Entry 8RT8 (electron microscopy, 3.05 A resolution); this record covers chains l and n of the 46 polymer chains in the assembly.

Chain l:
Name: TrwF protein
From: Escherichia coli
UniProtKB: O50336 (O50336_ECOLX); residues 1-266 here = UniProt positions 1-266
Amino-acid sequence (266 residues; numbered 1 to 266; the number before each row is that of its first residue):
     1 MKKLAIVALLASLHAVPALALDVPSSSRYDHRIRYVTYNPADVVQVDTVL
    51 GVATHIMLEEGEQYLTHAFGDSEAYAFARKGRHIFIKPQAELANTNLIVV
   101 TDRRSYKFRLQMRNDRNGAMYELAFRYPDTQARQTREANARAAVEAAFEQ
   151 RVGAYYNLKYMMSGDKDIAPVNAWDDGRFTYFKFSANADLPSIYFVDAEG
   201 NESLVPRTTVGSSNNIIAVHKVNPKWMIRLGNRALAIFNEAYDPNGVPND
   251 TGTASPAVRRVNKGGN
Unresolved in the structure: 1-20
Sequence notes: conflict Asp71 (Ile in O50336), Ser72 (Pro in O50336), Glu73 (Lys in O50336), Ala74 (Pro in O50336), Tyr75 (Met in O50336), Ala76 (Pro in O50336), Phe77 (Leu in O50336), Ala78 (Pro in O50336), Arg79 (Gly in O50336), Lys80 (Arg in O50336), Gly81 (Ala in O50336), Arg82 (Gly in O50336), His83 (Ile in O50336), Ile84 (Phe in O50336), Phe85 (Leu in O50336), Ile86 (Ser in O50336), Lys87 (Ser in O50336), Pro88 (Arg in O50336), Gln89 (Thr in O50336)

Chain n:
Name: TrwE protein
From: Escherichia coli
UniProtKB: O50337 (O50337_ECOLX); residue numbers follow UniProt; this construct covers 1-395
Amino-acid sequence (395 residues; row label = number of the first residue in the row):
     1 MFGRKKGDVIDAGAELERAEQERIEGEYGASELASERRPHTPGARTLLMV
    51 LLCVIAVVLVTLSYKAYKVRGVVEDDDAQPQQVVRQVIPGYTPRPIRPEP
   101 ENVPEPPQPTTSVPAIQPAPVTQPVRPQPTGPREKTPYELARERMLRSGL
   151 TAGSGGGEDLPRPQGGDVPAGGLMGGGGGGGELAEKLQPMRLSGSSAGRL
   201 GNRDMLITQGTQLDCVLETRLVTTQPGMTTCHLTRDVYSTSGRVVLLDRG
   251 SKVVGFYQGGLRQGQARIFVQWSRIETPSGVVINLDSPGTGPLGEAGLGG
   301 WIDRHFWERFGGAIMISLIGDLGDWASRQGSRQGDNSIQFSNTANGVESA
   351 AAEALRNSINIPPTLYKNQGERVNILVARDLDFSDVYSLESIPTK
Unresolved in the structure: 1-134, 154-176, 332-348
Sequence notes: conflict Asp335 (Asn in O50337)
Disulfides: Cys215-Cys231

How chain l and chain n interact:
Pairs across the interface - 17 pairs, chain l then chain n:
  Leu50(l) - Arg142(n)
  Leu50(l) - Met145(n)
  Leu50(l) - Leu146(n)  hydrophobic
  Gly51(l) - Met145(n)
  Ala76(l) - Leu150(n)  hydrophobic
  Phe77(l) - Leu150(n)
  Ala78(l) - Leu150(n)
  Phe85(l) - Leu150(n)
  Lys87(l) - Met145(n)
  Lys87(l) - Ser148(n)  hydrogen bond (side chain-backbone)
  Lys87(l) - Gly149(n)
  Lys87(l) - Leu150(n)
  Gln89(l) - Leu146(n)
  Gln89(l) - Ser148(n)
  Ala90(l) - Leu146(n)  hydrophobic
  Glu91(l) - Leu146(n)
  Arg116(l) - Met145(n)
Other interface residues (no listed pair), chain l (12 interface residues in all): Ile86
Other interface residues (no listed pair), chain n (7 interface residues in all): Arg147

In short:
12 residues of chain l face 7 of chain n across their interface, with 1 hydrogen bond. The hydrogen-bonded
pair is Lys87(l)-Ser148(n).
Here chain l is TrwF protein and chain n is TrwE protein, both from Escherichia coli. Entry 8RT8
(Conformation-C of the full-length outer membrane core complex (TrwH/VirB7, TrwF/VirB9, TrwE/VirB10CTD) from
the fully-assembled R388 type ...) was determined by electron microscopy (same publication as 8RT4, 8RT5,
8RT6, 8RT7, 8RT9, 8RTA, 8RTB and 8RTD).
